6B20 - chains A and F of the 3 polymer chains in the assembly; structure by X-ray diffraction, 2.34 A resolution.

# Chain A
Protein: Guanine nucleotide-binding protein G(I)/G(S)/G(T) subunit beta-1
From: Bos taurus
Reference sequence: P62871 (GBB1_BOVIN); residue numbers follow UniProt; this construct covers 3-340
Amino-acid sequence (338 residues; numbered 3 to 340; the number before each row is that of its first residue):
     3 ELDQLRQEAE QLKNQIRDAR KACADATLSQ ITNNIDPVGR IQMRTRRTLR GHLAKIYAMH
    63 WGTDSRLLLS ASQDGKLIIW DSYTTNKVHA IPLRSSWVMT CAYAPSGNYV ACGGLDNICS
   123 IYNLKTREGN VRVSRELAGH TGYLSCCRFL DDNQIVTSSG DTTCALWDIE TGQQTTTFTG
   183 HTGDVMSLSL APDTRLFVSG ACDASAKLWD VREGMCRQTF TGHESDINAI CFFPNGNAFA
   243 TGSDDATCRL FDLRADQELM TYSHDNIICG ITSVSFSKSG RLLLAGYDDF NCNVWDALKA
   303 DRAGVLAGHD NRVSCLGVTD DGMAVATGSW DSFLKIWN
Construct notes: engineered mutation Leu-71 (Val in P62871)
UniProt features mapped onto this chain:
  - modified residue: His-266 (Phosphohistidine)

# Chain F
Protein: Nanobody against G protein beta gamma dimer
From: Lama glama
Notes: antibody fragment or engineered binder
Amino-acid sequence (114 residues; numbered 1 to 114; the number before each row is that of its first residue):
     1 QVQLVESGGG LVQAGGSLRL SCAASGSIFS INAMGWYRQA PGKQRELVAA ITRGGRTNYA
    61 DSVKGRFTLS RDNAKNTVYL QMNSLKPEDT AVYYCNVGRS RGYWGQGTQV TVSS
Disulfides: Cys-22/Cys-95

# Chain A / chain F interface
Pairs across the interface (48; chain A residue first):
  Tyr-59(A) with Arg-101(F); Gly-102(F); Tyr-103(F)
  Gln-75(A) with Gln-1(F), hydrogen bond (backbone-backbone); Val-2(F); Tyr-103(F)
  Asp-76(A) with Gln-1(F)
  Ser-98(A) with Gln-1(F); Val-2(F); Tyr-103(F), hydrogen bond (backbone-side chain)
  Trp-99(A) with Val-2(F), hydrophobic; Gln-3(F); Ser-25(F); Gly-26(F); Ile-28(F); Tyr-103(F)
  Val-100(A) with Tyr-103(F), hydrogen bond (backbone-side chain)
  Met-101(A) with Gly-98(F); Arg-101(F); Gly-102(F); Tyr-103(F), hydrophobic
  Leu-117(A) with Ile-28(F), hydrophobic; Ile-31(F); Asn-32(F), hydrogen bond (backbone-side chain); Val-97(F), hydrophobic; Tyr-103(F), hydrophobic
  Asp-118(A) with Ile-31(F)
  Asn-119(A) with Ile-31(F), hydrogen bond (side chain-backbone); Asn-32(F), hydrogen bond; Arg-53(F)
  Thr-143(A) with Ile-31(F); Arg-53(F), hydrogen bond (backbone-side chain)
  Gly-144(A) with Asn-32(F)
  Tyr-145(A) with Asn-32(F), hydrogen bond (backbone-side chain); Gly-98(F); Arg-99(F)
  Asp-186(A) with Arg-99(F)
  Met-188(A) with Gly-98(F); Arg-101(F)
  Cys-204(A) with Arg-99(F), hydrogen bond
  Asp-228(A) with Arg-99(F), salt bridge
  Asn-230(A) with Ser-100(F); Arg-101(F), hydrogen bond (backbone-side chain)
  Asp-246(A) with Ser-100(F), hydrogen bond
  Ile-270(A) with Gln-44(F), hydrogen bond (backbone-side chain)
  Thr-274(A) with Arg-101(F), hydrogen bond (backbone-side chain)
  Ser-316(A) with Arg-101(F), hydrogen bond (backbone-side chain)
  Trp-332(A) with Trp-104(F)
Interface residues without a listed pair, chain A (25 interface residues in all): Ser-147, Arg-314
Interface residues without a listed pair, chain F (20 interface residues in all): Leu-4, Arg-45
Interface features reported in the paper:
  - epitope / paratope residues, chain A: Tyr-111(A)

# Summary
The interface between chain A and chain F involves 25 residues on one side and 20 on the other; the contacts
include 14 hydrogen bonds and 1 salt bridge. Among the polar pairs are Asp-228(A)/Arg-99(F),
Ser-98(A)/Tyr-103(F) and Val-100(A)/Tyr-103(F). The paper reports the epitope/paratope residue Tyr-111(A).
Here chain A is Guanine nucleotide-binding protein G(I)/G(S)/G(T) subunit beta-1 (Bos taurus) and chain F is
Nanobody against G protein beta gamma dimer (Lama glama). Entry 6B20 (Crystal structure of a complex between G
protein beta gamma dimer and an inhibitory Nanobody regulator) was determined by X-ray diffraction.
